PDB entry 6TGN | electron microscopy, 3.90 A resolution | chain A

== Chain A ==
Molecule: Protein NBR1 homolog
Source organism: Arabidopsis thaliana
Reference sequence: Q9SB64 (NBR1_ARATH); residues 1-94 here = UniProt positions 1-94
Sequence (94 residues; row label = number of the first residue in the row):
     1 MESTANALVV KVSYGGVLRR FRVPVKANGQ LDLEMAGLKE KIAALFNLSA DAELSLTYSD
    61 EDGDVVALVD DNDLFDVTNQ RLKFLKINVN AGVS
Unresolved in the structure: 1-4, 93-94
Curated features (UniProtKB/Swiss-Prot):
  - modified residue: Met-1 (N-acetylmethionine)

== Summary ==
Chain A is Protein NBR1 homolog (Arabidopsis thaliana); the structure, Cryo-EM structure of AtNBR1-PB1
filament (L-type), was determined by electron microscopy together with 6TGP, 6TGS, 6TGY and 6TH3 from the same
study.
